7VQB - chains A and B; structure by X-ray diffraction, 2.11 A resolution.

[Chain A (and B)]
Name: Di-trans-poly-cis-decaprenylcistransferase
Source organism: Methanosarcina acetivorans (strain ATCC 35395 / DSM 2834 / JCM 12185 / C2A)
Notes: chain B of this document is another copy of the same molecule, construct and numbering; everything in this record applies to it too
Reference sequence: Q8TPS4 (Q8TPS4_METAC); numbering as in UniProt (aligned over 1-224)
Amino-acid sequence (224 residues; row label = number of the first residue in the row):
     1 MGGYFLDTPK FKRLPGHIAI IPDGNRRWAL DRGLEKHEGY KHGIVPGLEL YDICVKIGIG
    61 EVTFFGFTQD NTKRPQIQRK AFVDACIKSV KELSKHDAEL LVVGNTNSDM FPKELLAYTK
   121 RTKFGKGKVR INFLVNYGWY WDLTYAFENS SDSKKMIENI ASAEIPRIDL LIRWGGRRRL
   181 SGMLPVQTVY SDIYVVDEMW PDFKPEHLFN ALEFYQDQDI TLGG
Disordered / not traced: 1-7, 148-151, 219-224 (chain B: 1-8, 147-151, 219-224)
Metal / ion sites: Mg2+: Asp-23 (together with dimethylallyl diphosphate, farnesyl diphosphate)
Ligand contacts:
  - dimethylallyl diphosphate (DMA): Ile-21, Pro-22, Asp-23, Phe-65, Gly-66, Phe-67, Asn-71, Arg-74, Arg-173, Arg-177, Arg-179, Ser-181
  - farnesyl diphosphate (FPP): Pro-22, Asp-23, Gly-24, Asn-25, Arg-26, Arg-27, Tyr-40, Gly-43, Ile-44, Gly-47, Phe-64, Phe-65, Gly-66, Phe-67, Asn-71, Arg-74, Phe-82, Ala-85, Cys-86, Ser-89, Phe-133, Trp-200

[Interface between chain A and chain B]
Residue-residue contacts - 54 pairs, chain A then chain B:
  Asp-70(A) / Tyr-190(B)
  Trp-139(A) / Arg-167(B)
  Trp-139(A) / Val-186(B)  hydrophobic
  Trp-139(A) / Val-189(B)
  Trp-139(A) / Tyr-190(B)  hydrogen bond
  Tyr-140(A) / Ser-153(B)
  Tyr-140(A) / Lys-154(B)  hydrogen bond (side chain-backbone)
  Tyr-140(A) / Ile-157(B)  hydrophobic
  Thr-144(A) / Ser-153(B)
  Phe-147(A) / Ser-153(B)
  Phe-147(A) / Met-156(B)  hydrophobic
  Phe-147(A) / Ile-157(B)  hydrophobic
  Ser-153(A) / Thr-144(B)
  Lys-154(A) / Tyr-140(B)  hydrogen bond (backbone-side chain)
  Met-156(A) / Leu-143(B)
  Met-156(A) / Thr-144(B)
  Met-156(A) / Ala-146(B)
  Ile-157(A) / Tyr-140(B)  hydrophobic
  Ile-157(A) / Thr-144(B)
  Arg-167(A) / Trp-139(B)
  Arg-177(A) / Gln-218(B)  hydrogen bond
  Arg-178(A) / Ser-191(B)
  Arg-178(A) / Asp-192(B)
  Arg-178(A) / Ile-193(B)  hydrogen bond (backbone-backbone)
  Arg-178(A) / Phe-214(B)
  Arg-179(A) / Tyr-190(B)
  Arg-179(A) / Ser-191(B)
  Arg-179(A) / Asp-192(B)  salt bridge
  Leu-180(A) / Leu-180(B)  hydrophobic
  Leu-180(A) / Val-189(B)
  Ser-181(A) / Val-189(B)  hydrogen bond (backbone-backbone)
  Ser-181(A) / Tyr-190(B)
  Gly-182(A) / Val-189(B)  hydrogen bond (backbone-backbone)
  Gly-182(A) / Tyr-190(B)
  Pro-185(A) / Pro-185(B)
  Val-186(A) / Trp-139(B)  hydrophobic
  Val-186(A) / Leu-143(B)  hydrophobic
  Val-189(A) / Trp-139(B)  hydrophobic
  Val-189(A) / Leu-180(B)
  Val-189(A) / Ser-181(B)  hydrogen bond (backbone-backbone)
  Val-189(A) / Gly-182(B)  hydrogen bond (backbone-backbone)
  Tyr-190(A) / Trp-139(B)  hydrogen bond
  Tyr-190(A) / Arg-179(B)
  Tyr-190(A) / Ser-181(B)
  Tyr-190(A) / Gly-182(B)
  Ser-191(A) / Arg-178(B)
  Ser-191(A) / Arg-179(B)
  Asp-192(A) / Arg-178(B)
  Asp-192(A) / Arg-179(B)  salt bridge
  Ile-193(A) / Arg-178(B)  hydrogen bond (backbone-backbone)
  Tyr-194(A) / Arg-178(B)
  Phe-214(A) / Arg-178(B)
  Gln-218(A) / Arg-177(B)  hydrogen bond
  Gln-218(A) / Arg-179(B)
Interface residues without a listed pair, chain A (27 interface residues in all): Leu-143
Interface residues without a listed pair, chain B (26 interface residues in all): Asp-217

[In short]
27 residues of chain A and 26 residues of chain B are in contact, with 12 hydrogen bonds and 2 salt bridges.
Polar pairs include Arg-179(A)/Asp-192(B), Trp-139(A)/Tyr-190(B) and Tyr-140(A)/Lys-154(B). Chain A binds
dimethylallyl diphosphate and farnesyl diphosphate.
Chain A and chain B are both Di-trans-poly-cis-decaprenylcistransferase (Methanosarcina acetivorans (strain
ATCC 35395 / DSM 2834 / JCM 12185 / C2A)); the structure, Structure of MA1831 from Methanosarcina acetivorans
in complex with farnesyl pyrophosphate and dimethylallyl diphosphate, was determined by X-ray diffraction
together with 7VQ9, 7VQA, 7VQC and 7VQD from the same study.
